PDB entry 8U63 | electron microscopy, 3.01 A resolution | chains A and B

# Chain A (and B)
Molecule: histidine kinase
Organism: Pseudomonas syringae pv. tomato str. DC3000
Notes: chain B of this document is another copy of the same molecule, construct and numbering; everything in this record applies to it too
Reference sequence: Q885D3 (Q885D3_PSESM); numbering as in UniProt (aligned over 1-745)
Sequence (746 residues; row label = number of the first residue in the row; numbering starts at 0):
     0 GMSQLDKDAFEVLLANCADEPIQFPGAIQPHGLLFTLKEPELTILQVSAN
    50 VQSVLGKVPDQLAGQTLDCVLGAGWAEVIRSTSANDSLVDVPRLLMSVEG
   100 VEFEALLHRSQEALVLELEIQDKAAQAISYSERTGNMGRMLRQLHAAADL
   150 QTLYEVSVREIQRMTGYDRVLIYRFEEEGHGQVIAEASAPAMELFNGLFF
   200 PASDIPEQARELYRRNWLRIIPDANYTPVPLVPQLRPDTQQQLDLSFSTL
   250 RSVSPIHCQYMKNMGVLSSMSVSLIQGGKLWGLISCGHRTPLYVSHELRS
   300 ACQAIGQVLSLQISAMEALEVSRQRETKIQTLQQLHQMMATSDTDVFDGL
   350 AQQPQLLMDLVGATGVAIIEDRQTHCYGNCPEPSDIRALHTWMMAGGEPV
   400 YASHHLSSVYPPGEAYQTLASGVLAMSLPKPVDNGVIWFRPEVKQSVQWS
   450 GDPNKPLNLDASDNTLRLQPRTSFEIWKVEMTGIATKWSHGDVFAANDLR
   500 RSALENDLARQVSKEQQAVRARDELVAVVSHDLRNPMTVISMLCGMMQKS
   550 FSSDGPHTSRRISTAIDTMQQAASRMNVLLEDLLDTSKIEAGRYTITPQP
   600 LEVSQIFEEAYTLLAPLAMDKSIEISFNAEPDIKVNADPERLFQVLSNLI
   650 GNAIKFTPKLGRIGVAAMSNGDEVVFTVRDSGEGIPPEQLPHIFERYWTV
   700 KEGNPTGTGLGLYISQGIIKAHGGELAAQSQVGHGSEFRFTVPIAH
Disordered / not traced: 0-1, 126-129, 450-464, 513-745
Differences from the reference sequence: expression tag (0)
Covalently attached groups: 2(R),3(E)- phytochromobilin (LBV) linked to Cys16
Ligand contacts: 2(R),3(E)- phytochromobilin (LBV; 3-[2-[(Z)-[3-(2-carboxyethyl)-5-[(Z)-(4-ethenyl-3-methyl-5-oxidanylidene-pyrrol-2-ylidene)methyl]-4-methyl-pyrrol-1-ium -2-ylidene]methyl]-5-[(Z)-[(3E)-3-ethylidene-4-methyl-5-oxidanylidene-pyrrolidin-2-ylidene]methyl]-4-methyl-1H-pyrrol-3- yl]propanoic acid): Leu13, Ala17, Ile21, Tyr172, Phe194, Leu197, Phe199, Ser202, Asp203, Ile204, Pro205, Ala208, Tyr212, Arg218, Arg250, Val252, Ser253, Ile255, His256, Tyr259, Met263, Ser270, Leu282, Ser284, Leu467, Pro469, Ser472
Reported in the primary citation:
  - binding site for 2(R),3(E)- phytochromobilin: Cys16, Asp203, Arg218, Ser284
  - contacts within the chain: Glu10-Arg466 (salt bridge), Tyr259-Ser472, Asp203-Ser472
  - conformationally variable residues (side-chain flip): Tyr172, Phe199
  - post-translational modification sites: His530
  - mutagenesis - H530A: abolished catalytic activity

# Interface between chain A and chain B
Contacting residue pairs (32):
  Val88(A) - Arg141(B)
  Asp89(A) - Arg138(B)  salt bridge
  Asp89(A) - Arg141(B)  salt bridge
  Thr133(A) - Thr133(B)
  Arg138(A) - Asp89(B)  salt bridge
  Leu140(A) - Ala303(B)  hydrophobic
  Leu140(A) - Gln306(B)  hydrogen bond (backbone-side chain)
  Leu140(A) - Val307(B)  hydrophobic
  Arg141(A) - Val88(B)
  Arg141(A) - Asp89(B)  salt bridge
  Arg141(A) - Gln306(B)
  His144(A) - Ile274(B)
  Trp216(A) - His144(B)
  Ala303(A) - Leu140(B)  hydrophobic
  Gln306(A) - Leu140(B)  hydrogen bond (side chain-backbone)
  Gln306(A) - Arg141(B)
  Val307(A) - Leu140(B)  hydrophobic
  Leu310(A) - Leu310(B)
  Leu310(A) - Gln311(B)
  Leu310(A) - Ala314(B)
  Gln311(A) - Leu310(B)
  Ala314(A) - Leu310(B)
  Ala314(A) - Ala314(B)  hydrophobic
  Ala317(A) - Ala317(B)  hydrophobic
  Arg324(A) - Arg324(B)
  Arg500(A) - Arg500(B)
  Arg500(A) - Ser501(B)
  Ser501(A) - Arg500(B)
  Glu504(A) - Glu504(B)
  Leu507(A) - Leu507(B)  hydrophobic
  Gln510(A) - Val511(B)
  Val511(A) - Gln510(B)
Also at the interface, not in a pair above, chain A (29 interface residues in all): Gly137, Ile274, Ser309, Ser313, Ile328, Asp497, Leu503
Also at the interface, not in a pair above, chain B (28 interface residues in all): Trp216, Ser309, Ser313, Phe493, Asp497, Leu503

# In short
Chain A and chain B form an interface of 29 and 28 residues respectively; the contacts include 2 hydrogen
bonds and 4 salt bridges. Among the polar pairs are Asp89(A)-Arg138(B), Asp89(A)-Arg141(B) and
Leu140(A)-Gln306(B). The paper reports a binding site for 2(R),3(E)- phytochromobilin at Cys16(A), Asp203(A)
and Arg218(A) among others; H530A of chain A abolishes catalytic activity.
Chain A and chain B are both histidine kinase (Pseudomonas syringae pv. tomato str. DC3000); the structure,
Cryo-EM structure of PsBphP in Pfr state, Dimer of Dimers PSM only, was determined by electron microscopy,
deposited together with 8U4X, 8U62, 8U64, 8U65 and 8U8Z.
